8KFS - chains B and D of the 5 polymer chains in the assembly; structure by X-ray diffraction, 2.15 A resolution.

== Chain B ==
Molecule: Holliday junction resolvase MOC1, chloroplastic
Source organism: Zea mays
UniProt: B4FCI7 (B4FCI7_MAIZE); residue numbers follow UniProt; this construct covers 109-271
Chain sequence (163 residues; row label = number of the first residue in the row):
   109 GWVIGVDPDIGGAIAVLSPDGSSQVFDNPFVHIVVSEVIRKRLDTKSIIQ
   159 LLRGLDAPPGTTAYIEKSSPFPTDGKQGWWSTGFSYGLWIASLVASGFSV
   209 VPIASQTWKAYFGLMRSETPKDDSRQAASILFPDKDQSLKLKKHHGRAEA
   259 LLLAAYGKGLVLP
What the authors report for this chain:
  - mutagenesis - D115N, K229A, H253A, H253D: decreased catalytic activity
  - catalytic residues: Lys229 (proposed by the authors, not directly observed)
  - mutagenesis - H253K: abolished catalytic activity on HJ

== Chain D ==
Molecule: 25-nt DNA strand
Sequence (25 nucleotides; row label = number of the first residue in the row):
     1 ATCTGCAGGGTCTGGTTTCCAGACC

== How chain B and chain D interact ==
Pairs across the interface (22):
  Val143(B) - DT11(D)  phosphate contact
  Val143(B) - DC12(D)  phosphate contact
  Ser144(B) - DT11(D)  phosphate contact
  Ser144(B) - DC12(D)  hydrogen bond to the phosphate
  Glu145(B) - DC19(D)  base contact
  Arg148(B) - DT11(D)  salt bridge to the phosphate
  Thr181(B) - DG8(D)  base contact
  Asp182(B) - DG8(D)  hydrogen bond to the base
  Gly183(B) - DG8(D)  hydrogen bond to the base
  Gly183(B) - DG9(D)  phosphate contact
  Lys184(B) - DG9(D)  salt bridge to the phosphate
  Lys184(B) - DG10(D)  salt bridge to the phosphate
  Gln185(B) - DG9(D)  hydrogen bond to the base
  Gln185(B) - DG10(D)  hydrogen bond to the phosphate
  Gln185(B) - DT11(D)  hydrogen bond to the phosphate
  Gly186(B) - DG9(D)  hydrogen bond to the base
  Leu249(B) - DT2(D)  phosphate contact
  Leu249(B) - DC3(D)  phosphate contact
  Lys250(B) - DC3(D)  hydrogen bond to the phosphate
  Lys250(B) - DT4(D)  phosphate contact
  Lys251(B) - DT2(D)  salt bridge to the phosphate
  Lys251(B) - DC3(D)  hydrogen bond to the phosphate

== Overview ==
13 residues of chain B and 9 residues of chain D are in contact, with 9 hydrogen bonds and 4 salt bridges.
Among the polar pairs are Asp182(B)-DG8(D), Gly183(B)-DG8(D) and Gln185(B)-DG9(D). From the paper: the
catalytic residue Lys229(B); D115N, K229A and H253A of chain B, among others, reduce catalytic activity; 5
substitutions were tested in all.
Chain B is Holliday junction resolvase MOC1, chloroplastic (Zea mays) and chain D is a 25-nt DNA strand; the
structure, Crystal structure of ZmMOC1/nicked Holliday junction complex at ground state, was determined by
X-ray diffraction together with 8KFR, 8KFT, 8KFU, 8KFV and 8KFW from the same study.
